PDB entry 5CLD | X-ray diffraction, 1.54 A resolution | chains A and C of the 3 polymer chains in the assembly

== Chain A ==
Molecule: AlkD
Organism: Bacillus cereus
Notes: EC 3.2.2.-
UniProtKB: R8GWR7 (R8GWR7_BACCE); residue numbers follow UniProt; this construct covers 1-237
Sequence (241 residues; each row starts with the number of its first residue; numbers below 1 keep their minus sign (Gly-3 is residue -3)):
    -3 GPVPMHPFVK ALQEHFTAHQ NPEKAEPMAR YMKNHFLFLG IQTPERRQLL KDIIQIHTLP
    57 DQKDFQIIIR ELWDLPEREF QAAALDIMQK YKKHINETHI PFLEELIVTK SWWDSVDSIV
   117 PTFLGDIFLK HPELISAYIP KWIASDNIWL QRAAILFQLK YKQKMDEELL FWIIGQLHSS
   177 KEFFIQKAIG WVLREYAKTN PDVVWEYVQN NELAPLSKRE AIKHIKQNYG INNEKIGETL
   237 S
Not modelled in the structure: -3 to -2, 230-237
Construct notes: expression tag (-3 to 0)
Reported in the primary citation:
  - binding site for the 12-nt DNA strand: Asp113
  - catalytic residues: Trp109, Trp187 (from molecular simulation)

== Chain C ==
Molecule: 12-nt DNA strand
Sequence (12 nucleotides; numbered 13 to 24; the number before each row is that of its first residue):
    13 CGGACTTTCG GG

== Interface between chain A and chain C ==
Contacting residue pairs (9; chain A residue first):
  Gln38(A) - DT20(C)  hydrogen bond to the phosphate
  Gln38(A) - DC21(C)  phosphate contact
  Thr39(A) - DC21(C)  hydrogen bond to the phosphate
  Thr39(A) - DG22(C)  phosphate contact
  Pro40(A) - DC21(C)  phosphate contact
  Arg43(A) - DG22(C)  salt bridge to the phosphate
  Pro211(A) - DG14(C)  phosphate contact
  Arg215(A) - DG14(C)  salt bridge to the phosphate
  Arg215(A) - DG15(C)  phosphate contact
Also at the interface, not in a pair above, chain C (6 interface residues in all): DC13

== Summary ==
Chain A and chain C each contribute 6 residues to their interface; the contacts include 2 hydrogen bonds and 2
salt bridges. Polar contacts include Gln38(A)-DT20(C), Thr39(A)-DC21(C) and Arg43(A)-DG22(C). From the paper:
catalytic residues Trp109(A) and Trp187(A); a binding site for the 12-nt DNA strand at Asp113(A).
Chain A is AlkD (Bacillus cereus) and chain C is a 12-nt DNA strand; the structure, Alkylpurine DNA
glycosylase AlkD bound to DNA containing an oxocarbenium-intermediate analog and a free 3-methyladenine
nucleobase, was determined by X-ray diffraction together with 5CL3, 5CL4, 5CL5, 5CL6, 5CL7, 5CL8 and 5 further
entries from the same study.
